8S9V - chains E and G of the 7 polymer chains in the assembly; structure by electron microscopy, 3.00 A resolution.

# Chain E
Molecule: TIGR03986 family CRISPR-associated RAMP protein
Organism: Synechocystis sp. PCC 6803
UniProtKB: Q6ZED5 (Q6ZED5_SYNY3); residues 1-795 here = UniProt positions 1-795
Sequence (795 residues; row label = number of the first residue in the row):
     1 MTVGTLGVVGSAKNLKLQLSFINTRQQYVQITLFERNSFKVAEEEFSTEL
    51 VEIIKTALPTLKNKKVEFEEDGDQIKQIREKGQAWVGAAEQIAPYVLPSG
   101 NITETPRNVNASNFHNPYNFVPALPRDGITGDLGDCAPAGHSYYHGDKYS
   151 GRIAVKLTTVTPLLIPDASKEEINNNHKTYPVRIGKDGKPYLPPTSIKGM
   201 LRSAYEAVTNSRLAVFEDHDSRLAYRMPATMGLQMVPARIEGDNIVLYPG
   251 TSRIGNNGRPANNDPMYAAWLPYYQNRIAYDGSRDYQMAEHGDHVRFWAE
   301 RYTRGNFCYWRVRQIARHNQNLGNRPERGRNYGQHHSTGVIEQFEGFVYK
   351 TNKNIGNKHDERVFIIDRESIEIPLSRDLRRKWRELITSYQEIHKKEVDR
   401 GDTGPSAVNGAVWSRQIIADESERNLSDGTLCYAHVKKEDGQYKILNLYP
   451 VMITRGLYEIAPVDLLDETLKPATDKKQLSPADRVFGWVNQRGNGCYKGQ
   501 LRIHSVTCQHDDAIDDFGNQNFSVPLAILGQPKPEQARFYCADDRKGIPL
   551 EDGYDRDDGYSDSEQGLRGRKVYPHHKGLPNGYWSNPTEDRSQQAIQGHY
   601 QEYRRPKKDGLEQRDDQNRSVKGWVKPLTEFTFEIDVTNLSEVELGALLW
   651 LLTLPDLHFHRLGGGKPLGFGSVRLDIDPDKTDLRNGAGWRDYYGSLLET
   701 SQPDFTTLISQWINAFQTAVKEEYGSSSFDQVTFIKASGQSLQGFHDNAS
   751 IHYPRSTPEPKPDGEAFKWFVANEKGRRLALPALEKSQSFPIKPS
Disordered / not traced: 1-111, 281-286

# Chain G
Molecule: Self-target RNA
Sequence (60 nucleotides; numbered 1 to 60; the number before each row is that of its first residue):
     1 CAUGACGGAUCGCGGGAGUUAUUGACGACCCCGAUUGGUUCUACUACAGU
    51 UUCAGUCCCC
Disordered / not traced: 1-19, 54-60

# Interface between chain E and chain G
Pairs across the interface - 32 pairs, chain E then chain G:
  Ala229(E) - A21(G)  hydrogen bond to the base
  Ala229(E) - U22(G)  base contact
  Leu233(E) - U20(G)  base contact
  Leu233(E) - A21(G)  base contact
  Arg259(E) - U20(G)  salt bridge to the phosphate
  Met266(E) - U20(G)  base contact
  Asn306(E) - U20(G)  sugar contact
  Asn357(E) - U23(G)  hydrogen bond to the sugar
  Lys396(E) - C29(G)  salt bridge to the phosphate
  Ser406(E) - C26(G)  hydrogen bond to the sugar
  Ala407(E) - G24(G)  hydrogen bond to the base
  Ala407(E) - A25(G)  base contact
  Ala407(E) - C26(G)  hydrogen bond to the sugar
  Val408(E) - G24(G)  base contact
  Val489(E) - A34(G)  base contact
  Asn490(E) - A34(G)  hydrogen bond to the sugar
  Gln491(E) - G33(G)  hydrogen bond to the sugar
  Gln491(E) - A34(G)  sugar contact
  Arg492(E) - A34(G)  sugar contact
  Gly493(E) - A34(G)  hydrogen bond to the sugar
  Gly493(E) - U35(G)  sugar contact
  Asn494(E) - U35(G)  hydrogen bond to the sugar
  Leu529(E) - A28(G)  base contact
  Gln531(E) - C29(G)  sugar contact
  Asp616(E) - A28(G)  base contact
  Gln617(E) - G27(G)  sugar contact
  Gln617(E) - A28(G)  hydrogen bond to the phosphate
  Gly764(E) - C26(G)  base contact
  Glu765(E) - A25(G)  hydrogen bond to the sugar
  Phe767(E) - A25(G)  stacking on the base
  Phe767(E) - C26(G)  base contact
  Lys775(E) - U22(G)  salt bridge to the phosphate
Other interface residues (no listed pair), chain E (29 interface residues in all): Thr230, Phe307, Arg400, Lys533, Asp763
Other interface residues (no listed pair), chain G (14 interface residues in all): U36

# In short
29 residues of chain E face 14 of chain G across their interface; the contacts include 11 hydrogen bonds, 3
salt bridges and 1 aromatic stacking contact. Polar pairs include Ala229(E)-A21(G), Ala407(E)-G24(G) and
Asn357(E)-U23(G).
Here chain E is TIGR03986 family CRISPR-associated RAMP protein (Synechocystis sp. PCC 6803) and chain G is
Self-target RNA. Entry 8S9V (CRISPR-Cas type III-D effector complex bound to a self-target RNA in the
pre-cleavage state) was determined by electron microscopy (same publication as 8S9T, 8S9U and 8S9X).
